Entry 3KL3 (X-ray diffraction, 2.33 A resolution); this record covers chain A.

[Chain A]
Protein: Glucuronoxylanase xynC
From: Bacillus subtilis
Notes: EC 3.2.1.136
UniProt: Q45070 (XYNC1_BACSU); residues 2-391 here correspond to UniProt positions 33-422 (UniProt number = residue number + 31)
Sequence (401 residues; each row starts with the number of its first residue):
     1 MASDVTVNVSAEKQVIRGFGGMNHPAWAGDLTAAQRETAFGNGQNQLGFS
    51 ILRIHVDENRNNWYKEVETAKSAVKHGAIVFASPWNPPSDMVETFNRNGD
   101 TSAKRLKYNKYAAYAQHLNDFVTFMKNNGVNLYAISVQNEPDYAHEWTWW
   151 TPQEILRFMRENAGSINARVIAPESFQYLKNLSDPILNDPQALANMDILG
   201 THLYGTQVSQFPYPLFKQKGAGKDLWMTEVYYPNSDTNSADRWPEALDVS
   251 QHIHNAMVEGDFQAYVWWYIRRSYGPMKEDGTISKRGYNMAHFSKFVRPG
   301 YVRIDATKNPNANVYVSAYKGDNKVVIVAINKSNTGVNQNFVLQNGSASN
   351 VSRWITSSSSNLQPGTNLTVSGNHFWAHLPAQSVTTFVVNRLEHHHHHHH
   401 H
Disordered / not traced: 1, 391-401
Differences from the reference sequence: expression tag (1, 392-401)
Small-molecule neighbours:
  - D-histidine (DHI): P299, G300, Y301, G321, D322, N323
  - alpha-D-glucopyranuronic acid (GCU): N338, R353, L368, W376, A377, H378
Curated features (UniProtKB/Swiss-Prot):
  - active site: E140 (Proton donor), E229 (Nucleophile)

[In short]
Chain A binds alpha-D-glucopyranuronic acid and D-histidine. From UniProt: active-site residues E140 and E229.
Chain A is Glucuronoxylanase xynC (Bacillus subtilis); the structure, Crystal structure of Ligand bound XynC,
was determined by X-ray diffraction, deposited together with 3KL0 and 3KL5.
